PDB entry 8XQT | electron microscopy, 2.94 A resolution | chains A and B of the 5 polymer chains in the assembly

[Chain A]
Name: Guanine nucleotide-binding protein G(i) subunit alpha-1
Organism: Homo sapiens
UniProtKB: P63096 (GNAI1_HUMAN); residues 1-354 here = UniProt positions 1-354
Amino-acid sequence (370 residues; each row starts with the number of its first residue; numbers below 1 keep their minus sign (Met-15 is residue -15)):
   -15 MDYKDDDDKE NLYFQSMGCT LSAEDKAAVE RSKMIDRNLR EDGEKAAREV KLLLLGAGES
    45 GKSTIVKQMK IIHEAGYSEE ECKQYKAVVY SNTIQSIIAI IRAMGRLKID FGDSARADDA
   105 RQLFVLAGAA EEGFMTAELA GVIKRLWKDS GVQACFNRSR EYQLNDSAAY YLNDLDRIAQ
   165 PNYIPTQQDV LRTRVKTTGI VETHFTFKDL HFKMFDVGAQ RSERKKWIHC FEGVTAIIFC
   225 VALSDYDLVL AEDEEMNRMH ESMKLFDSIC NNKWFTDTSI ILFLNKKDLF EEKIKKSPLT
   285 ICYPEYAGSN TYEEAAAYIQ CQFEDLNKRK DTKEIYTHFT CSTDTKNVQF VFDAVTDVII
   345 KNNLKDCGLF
Unresolved in the structure: -15 to 2, 55-181
Construct notes: initiating methionine (-15); expression tag (-14 to 0); conflict Ala203 (Gly in P63096), Ser326 (Ala in P63096)
Swiss-Prot annotation at these positions:
  - region: Lys35 to Thr48 (G1 motif), Asp173 to Thr181 (G2 motif), Phe196 to Gly202, Gln204, Arg205 (G3 motif), Ile265 to Asp272 (G4 motif), Thr324, Cys325, Thr327 to Thr329 (G5 motif)
  - binding site (GTP): Glu43 to Thr48, Ser151, Leu175 to Thr181, Asp200 to Gly202, Gln204, Asn269 to Asp272
  - binding site (Mg(2+)): Ser47, Thr181
  - modified residue: Arg178 (ADP-ribosylarginine), Gln204 (Deamidated glutamine), Cys351 (ADP-ribosylcysteine)
  - lipidation: Gly2 (N-myristoyl glycine), Cys3 (S-palmitoyl cysteine)
  - natural variant: Gly40 (G40C: In NEDHISB; G40R: In NEDHISB), Gly45 (G45D: In NEDHISB), Thr48 (T48I: In NEDHISB; T48K: In NEDHISB), Gln52 (Q52P: In NEDHISB), Ser75 (deletion: In NEDHISB; uncertain significance), Gln172 (deletion: In NEDHISB), Asp173 (D173V: In NEDHISB), Glu186 to Phe189 (deletion: In NEDHISB; uncertain significance), Cys224 (C224Y: In NEDHISB), Lys270 (K270N: In NEDHISB; K270R: In NEDHISB), Asp272 (D272G: In NEDHISB), Val332 (V332E: In NEDHISB; uncertain significance)
  - mutagenesis: Gly42 (G42R: Abolishes switch to an activated conformation and dissociation from beta and gamma subunits upon GTP binding. Abolishes interaction with RGS family members), Glu116 (E116L: Enhances interaction (inactive GDP-bound) with RGS14), Gln147 (Q147L: Enhances interaction (inactive GDP-bound) with RGS14), Glu245 (E245L: Enhances interaction (inactive GDP-bound) with RGS14)

[Chain B]
Name: Guanine nucleotide-binding protein G(I)/G(S)/G(T) subunit beta-1
Organism: Homo sapiens
UniProtKB: P62873 (GBB1_HUMAN); residues 1-340 here = UniProt positions 1-340
Amino-acid sequence (366 residues; each row starts with the number of its first residue):
     1 MSELDQLRQE AEQLKNQIRD ARKACADATL SQITNNIDPV GRIQMRTRRT LRGHLAKIYA
    61 MHWGTDSRLL VSASQDGKLI IWDSYTTNKV HAIPLRSSWV MTCAYAPSGN YVACGGLDNI
   121 CSIYNLKTRE GNVRVSRELA GHTGYLSCCR FLDDNQIVTS SGDTTCALWD IETGQQTTTF
   181 TGHTGDVMSL SLAPDTRLFV SGACDASAKL WDVREGMCRQ TFTGHESDIN AICFFPNGNA
   241 FATGSDDATC RLFDLRADQE LMTYSHDNII CGITSVSFSK SGRLLLAGYD DFNCNVWDAL
   301 KADRAGVLAG HDNRVSCLGV TDDGMAVATG SWDSFLKIWN GSSGGGGSGG GGSSGVSGWR
   361 LFKKIS
Unresolved in the structure: 1-2, 341-366
Construct notes: expression tag (341-366)
Swiss-Prot annotation at these positions:
  - modified residue: Ser2 (N-acetylserine), His266 (Phosphohistidine)
  - natural variant: Leu30 (L30F: In MRD42; uncertain significance), Arg52 (R52G: In MRD42), Gly64 (G64V: In MRD42), Asp76 (D76E: In MRD42; D76G: In MRD42), Gly77 (G77S: In MRD42), Lys78 (K78R: In MRD42), Ile80 (I80N: In MRD42; I80T: In MRD42), His91 (H91R: In MRD42; uncertain significance), Ala92 (A92T: In MRD42), Pro94 (P94S: In MRD42), Leu95 (L95P: In MRD42), Arg96 (R96L: In MRD42), 5 further natural variant entries in UniProt

[How chain A and chain B interact]
Contacting residue pairs - 52 pairs, chain A then chain B:
  Val13(A) - Asn88(B)
  Arg15(A) - Val90(B)  hydrogen bond (side chain-backbone)
  Arg15(A) - His91(B)
  Ser16(A) - Asn88(B)
  Ser16(A) - Lys89(B)  hydrogen bond (side chain-backbone)
  Ile19(A) - Lys89(B)
  Ile19(A) - Ala92(B)  hydrophobic
  Asp20(A) - Lys89(B)  salt bridge
  Leu23(A) - Gly53(B)
  Leu23(A) - Leu55(B)
  Leu23(A) - Lys78(B)
  Leu23(A) - Ile80(B)  hydrophobic
  Leu23(A) - Lys89(B)
  Asp26(A) - Lys78(B)  salt bridge
  Gly27(A) - Leu55(B)
  Lys35(A) - Trp99(B)
  Thr182(A) - Asn119(B)
  Gly183(A) - Leu117(B)
  Gly183(A) - Asn119(B)
  Ile184(A) - Trp99(B)
  Ile184(A) - Leu117(B)
  Glu186(A) - Trp99(B)
  Phe199(A) - Trp99(B)
  Gln204(A) - Leu117(B)
  Gln204(A) - Asn119(B)
  Gln204(A) - Gly144(B)
  Gln204(A) - Tyr145(B)  hydrogen bond (side chain-backbone)
  Ser206(A) - Tyr145(B)
  Ser206(A) - Asp186(B)
  Glu207(A) - Asp186(B)  hydrogen bond (backbone-side chain)
  Glu207(A) - Cys204(B)  hydrogen bond
  Glu207(A) - Asp228(B)
  Lys210(A) - Tyr145(B)
  Lys210(A) - Met188(B)
  Lys210(A) - Cys204(B)
  Lys210(A) - Asp228(B)
  Lys210(A) - Asn230(B)  hydrogen bond
  Lys210(A) - Asp246(B)  salt bridge
  Trp211(A) - Tyr145(B)
  His213(A) - Lys57(B)  hydrogen bond (backbone-side chain)
  His213(A) - Tyr59(B)  hydrogen bond (backbone-side chain)
  His213(A) - Trp332(B)
  Cys214(A) - Tyr59(B)  hydrogen bond (backbone-side chain)
  Cys214(A) - Gln75(B)
  Cys214(A) - Trp99(B)
  Cys214(A) - Met101(B)  hydrophobic
  Phe215(A) - Trp99(B)  hydrophobic
  Phe215(A) - Leu117(B)  hydrophobic
  Glu216(A) - Lys57(B)  salt bridge
  Glu216(A) - Trp332(B)
  Trp258(A) - Arg314(B)
  Trp258(A) - Trp332(B)  hydrophobic
Other interface residues (no listed pair), chain A (27 interface residues in all): Ala12, Lys209, Val218
Other interface residues (no listed pair), chain B (33 interface residues in all): Thr87, Arg96, Ser97, Ser98, Asp118, Thr143, Gly162

[In short]
27 residues of chain A and 33 residues of chain B are in contact; the contacts include 9 hydrogen bonds and 4
salt bridges. Among the polar pairs are Asp20(A)-Lys89(B), Asp26(A)-Lys78(B) and Lys210(A)-Asp246(B).
Here chain A is Guanine nucleotide-binding protein G(i) subunit alpha-1 and chain B is Guanine
nucleotide-binding protein G(I)/G(S)/G(T) subunit beta-1, both from Homo sapiens. Entry 8XQT (Structure of
human class T GPCR TAS2R14-Gi complex) was determined by electron microscopy, deposited together with 8XQL,
8XQN, 8XQO, 8XQP, 8XQR, 8XQS and 8YKY.
